PDB entry 8TAS | electron microscopy, 4.10 A resolution (low resolution: residue-level contacts below are approximate; hydrogen-bond / salt-bridge calls are withheld) | chains H and S of the 15 polymer chains in the assembly

# Chain H
Molecule: 215-nt DNA strand
Sequence (215 nucleotides; row label = number of the first residue in the row):
     7 ATCGGGAGCT CCGACCGAAT GACATGCATG CATACAGGAT GTATATACCT GACACGTGCC
    67 TGGAGACTAG GGAGTAACCC CCTTGGCGGT TAAAACGCGG GGGACAGCGC GTACGTGCGT
   127 TTAAGCGGTG CTAGAGCTGC CTACGACCAA TGGAGCGGCC TCGGCACCGG GATCCCCCAG
   187 CCGCCGGCAG CGCAGCGCCT GACGGGCACA CAGTC
Unresolved in the structure: 7-19, 213-221

# Chain S
Molecule: Histone H2B 1.1
Source organism: Xenopus laevis
UniProt: P02281 (H2B11_XENLA); residues 1-122 here correspond to UniProt positions 5-126 (UniProt number = residue number + 4)
Sequence (123 residues; row label = number of the first residue in the row; numbering starts at 0):
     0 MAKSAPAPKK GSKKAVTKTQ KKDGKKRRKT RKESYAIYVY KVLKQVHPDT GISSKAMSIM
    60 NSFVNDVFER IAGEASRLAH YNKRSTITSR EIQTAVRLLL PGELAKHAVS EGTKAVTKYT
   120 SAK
Unresolved in the structure: 0-26
Construct notes: initiating methionine (0); conflict Thr29 (Ser33 in P02281)

# How chain H and chain S interact
Residue-residue contacts (10):
  DG161(H) - Tyr37(S)
  DC162(H) - Arg30(S)
  DC162(H) - Lys31(S)
  DC162(H) - Glu32(S)
  DC162(H) - Ser33(S)
  DC162(H) - Ile36(S)
  DG163(H) - Thr29(S)
  DG163(H) - Arg30(S)
  DG163(H) - Lys31(S)
  DG164(H) - Arg27(S)
Also at the interface, not in a pair above, chain H (5 interface residues in all): DA160
Also at the interface, not in a pair above, chain S (10 interface residues in all): Lys28, Lys40

# Summary
Chain H and chain S form an interface of 5 and 10 residues respectively.
Chain H is a 215-nt DNA strand and chain S is Histone H2B 1.1 (Xenopus laevis); the structure, PRC2 monomer
bound to nucleosome, was determined by electron microscopy (same publication as 8T9G and 8TB9).
